8JXH - chains B and Q of the 5 polymer chains in the assembly; structure by electron microscopy, 3.50 A resolution.

== Chain B ==
Protein: LDL receptor related protein 2
Source organism: Rattus norvegicus
UniProtKB: A0A0G2K9W7 (A0A0G2K9W7_RAT); numbering as in UniProt (aligned over 1-4660)
Sequence (4660 residues; each row starts with the number of its first residue):
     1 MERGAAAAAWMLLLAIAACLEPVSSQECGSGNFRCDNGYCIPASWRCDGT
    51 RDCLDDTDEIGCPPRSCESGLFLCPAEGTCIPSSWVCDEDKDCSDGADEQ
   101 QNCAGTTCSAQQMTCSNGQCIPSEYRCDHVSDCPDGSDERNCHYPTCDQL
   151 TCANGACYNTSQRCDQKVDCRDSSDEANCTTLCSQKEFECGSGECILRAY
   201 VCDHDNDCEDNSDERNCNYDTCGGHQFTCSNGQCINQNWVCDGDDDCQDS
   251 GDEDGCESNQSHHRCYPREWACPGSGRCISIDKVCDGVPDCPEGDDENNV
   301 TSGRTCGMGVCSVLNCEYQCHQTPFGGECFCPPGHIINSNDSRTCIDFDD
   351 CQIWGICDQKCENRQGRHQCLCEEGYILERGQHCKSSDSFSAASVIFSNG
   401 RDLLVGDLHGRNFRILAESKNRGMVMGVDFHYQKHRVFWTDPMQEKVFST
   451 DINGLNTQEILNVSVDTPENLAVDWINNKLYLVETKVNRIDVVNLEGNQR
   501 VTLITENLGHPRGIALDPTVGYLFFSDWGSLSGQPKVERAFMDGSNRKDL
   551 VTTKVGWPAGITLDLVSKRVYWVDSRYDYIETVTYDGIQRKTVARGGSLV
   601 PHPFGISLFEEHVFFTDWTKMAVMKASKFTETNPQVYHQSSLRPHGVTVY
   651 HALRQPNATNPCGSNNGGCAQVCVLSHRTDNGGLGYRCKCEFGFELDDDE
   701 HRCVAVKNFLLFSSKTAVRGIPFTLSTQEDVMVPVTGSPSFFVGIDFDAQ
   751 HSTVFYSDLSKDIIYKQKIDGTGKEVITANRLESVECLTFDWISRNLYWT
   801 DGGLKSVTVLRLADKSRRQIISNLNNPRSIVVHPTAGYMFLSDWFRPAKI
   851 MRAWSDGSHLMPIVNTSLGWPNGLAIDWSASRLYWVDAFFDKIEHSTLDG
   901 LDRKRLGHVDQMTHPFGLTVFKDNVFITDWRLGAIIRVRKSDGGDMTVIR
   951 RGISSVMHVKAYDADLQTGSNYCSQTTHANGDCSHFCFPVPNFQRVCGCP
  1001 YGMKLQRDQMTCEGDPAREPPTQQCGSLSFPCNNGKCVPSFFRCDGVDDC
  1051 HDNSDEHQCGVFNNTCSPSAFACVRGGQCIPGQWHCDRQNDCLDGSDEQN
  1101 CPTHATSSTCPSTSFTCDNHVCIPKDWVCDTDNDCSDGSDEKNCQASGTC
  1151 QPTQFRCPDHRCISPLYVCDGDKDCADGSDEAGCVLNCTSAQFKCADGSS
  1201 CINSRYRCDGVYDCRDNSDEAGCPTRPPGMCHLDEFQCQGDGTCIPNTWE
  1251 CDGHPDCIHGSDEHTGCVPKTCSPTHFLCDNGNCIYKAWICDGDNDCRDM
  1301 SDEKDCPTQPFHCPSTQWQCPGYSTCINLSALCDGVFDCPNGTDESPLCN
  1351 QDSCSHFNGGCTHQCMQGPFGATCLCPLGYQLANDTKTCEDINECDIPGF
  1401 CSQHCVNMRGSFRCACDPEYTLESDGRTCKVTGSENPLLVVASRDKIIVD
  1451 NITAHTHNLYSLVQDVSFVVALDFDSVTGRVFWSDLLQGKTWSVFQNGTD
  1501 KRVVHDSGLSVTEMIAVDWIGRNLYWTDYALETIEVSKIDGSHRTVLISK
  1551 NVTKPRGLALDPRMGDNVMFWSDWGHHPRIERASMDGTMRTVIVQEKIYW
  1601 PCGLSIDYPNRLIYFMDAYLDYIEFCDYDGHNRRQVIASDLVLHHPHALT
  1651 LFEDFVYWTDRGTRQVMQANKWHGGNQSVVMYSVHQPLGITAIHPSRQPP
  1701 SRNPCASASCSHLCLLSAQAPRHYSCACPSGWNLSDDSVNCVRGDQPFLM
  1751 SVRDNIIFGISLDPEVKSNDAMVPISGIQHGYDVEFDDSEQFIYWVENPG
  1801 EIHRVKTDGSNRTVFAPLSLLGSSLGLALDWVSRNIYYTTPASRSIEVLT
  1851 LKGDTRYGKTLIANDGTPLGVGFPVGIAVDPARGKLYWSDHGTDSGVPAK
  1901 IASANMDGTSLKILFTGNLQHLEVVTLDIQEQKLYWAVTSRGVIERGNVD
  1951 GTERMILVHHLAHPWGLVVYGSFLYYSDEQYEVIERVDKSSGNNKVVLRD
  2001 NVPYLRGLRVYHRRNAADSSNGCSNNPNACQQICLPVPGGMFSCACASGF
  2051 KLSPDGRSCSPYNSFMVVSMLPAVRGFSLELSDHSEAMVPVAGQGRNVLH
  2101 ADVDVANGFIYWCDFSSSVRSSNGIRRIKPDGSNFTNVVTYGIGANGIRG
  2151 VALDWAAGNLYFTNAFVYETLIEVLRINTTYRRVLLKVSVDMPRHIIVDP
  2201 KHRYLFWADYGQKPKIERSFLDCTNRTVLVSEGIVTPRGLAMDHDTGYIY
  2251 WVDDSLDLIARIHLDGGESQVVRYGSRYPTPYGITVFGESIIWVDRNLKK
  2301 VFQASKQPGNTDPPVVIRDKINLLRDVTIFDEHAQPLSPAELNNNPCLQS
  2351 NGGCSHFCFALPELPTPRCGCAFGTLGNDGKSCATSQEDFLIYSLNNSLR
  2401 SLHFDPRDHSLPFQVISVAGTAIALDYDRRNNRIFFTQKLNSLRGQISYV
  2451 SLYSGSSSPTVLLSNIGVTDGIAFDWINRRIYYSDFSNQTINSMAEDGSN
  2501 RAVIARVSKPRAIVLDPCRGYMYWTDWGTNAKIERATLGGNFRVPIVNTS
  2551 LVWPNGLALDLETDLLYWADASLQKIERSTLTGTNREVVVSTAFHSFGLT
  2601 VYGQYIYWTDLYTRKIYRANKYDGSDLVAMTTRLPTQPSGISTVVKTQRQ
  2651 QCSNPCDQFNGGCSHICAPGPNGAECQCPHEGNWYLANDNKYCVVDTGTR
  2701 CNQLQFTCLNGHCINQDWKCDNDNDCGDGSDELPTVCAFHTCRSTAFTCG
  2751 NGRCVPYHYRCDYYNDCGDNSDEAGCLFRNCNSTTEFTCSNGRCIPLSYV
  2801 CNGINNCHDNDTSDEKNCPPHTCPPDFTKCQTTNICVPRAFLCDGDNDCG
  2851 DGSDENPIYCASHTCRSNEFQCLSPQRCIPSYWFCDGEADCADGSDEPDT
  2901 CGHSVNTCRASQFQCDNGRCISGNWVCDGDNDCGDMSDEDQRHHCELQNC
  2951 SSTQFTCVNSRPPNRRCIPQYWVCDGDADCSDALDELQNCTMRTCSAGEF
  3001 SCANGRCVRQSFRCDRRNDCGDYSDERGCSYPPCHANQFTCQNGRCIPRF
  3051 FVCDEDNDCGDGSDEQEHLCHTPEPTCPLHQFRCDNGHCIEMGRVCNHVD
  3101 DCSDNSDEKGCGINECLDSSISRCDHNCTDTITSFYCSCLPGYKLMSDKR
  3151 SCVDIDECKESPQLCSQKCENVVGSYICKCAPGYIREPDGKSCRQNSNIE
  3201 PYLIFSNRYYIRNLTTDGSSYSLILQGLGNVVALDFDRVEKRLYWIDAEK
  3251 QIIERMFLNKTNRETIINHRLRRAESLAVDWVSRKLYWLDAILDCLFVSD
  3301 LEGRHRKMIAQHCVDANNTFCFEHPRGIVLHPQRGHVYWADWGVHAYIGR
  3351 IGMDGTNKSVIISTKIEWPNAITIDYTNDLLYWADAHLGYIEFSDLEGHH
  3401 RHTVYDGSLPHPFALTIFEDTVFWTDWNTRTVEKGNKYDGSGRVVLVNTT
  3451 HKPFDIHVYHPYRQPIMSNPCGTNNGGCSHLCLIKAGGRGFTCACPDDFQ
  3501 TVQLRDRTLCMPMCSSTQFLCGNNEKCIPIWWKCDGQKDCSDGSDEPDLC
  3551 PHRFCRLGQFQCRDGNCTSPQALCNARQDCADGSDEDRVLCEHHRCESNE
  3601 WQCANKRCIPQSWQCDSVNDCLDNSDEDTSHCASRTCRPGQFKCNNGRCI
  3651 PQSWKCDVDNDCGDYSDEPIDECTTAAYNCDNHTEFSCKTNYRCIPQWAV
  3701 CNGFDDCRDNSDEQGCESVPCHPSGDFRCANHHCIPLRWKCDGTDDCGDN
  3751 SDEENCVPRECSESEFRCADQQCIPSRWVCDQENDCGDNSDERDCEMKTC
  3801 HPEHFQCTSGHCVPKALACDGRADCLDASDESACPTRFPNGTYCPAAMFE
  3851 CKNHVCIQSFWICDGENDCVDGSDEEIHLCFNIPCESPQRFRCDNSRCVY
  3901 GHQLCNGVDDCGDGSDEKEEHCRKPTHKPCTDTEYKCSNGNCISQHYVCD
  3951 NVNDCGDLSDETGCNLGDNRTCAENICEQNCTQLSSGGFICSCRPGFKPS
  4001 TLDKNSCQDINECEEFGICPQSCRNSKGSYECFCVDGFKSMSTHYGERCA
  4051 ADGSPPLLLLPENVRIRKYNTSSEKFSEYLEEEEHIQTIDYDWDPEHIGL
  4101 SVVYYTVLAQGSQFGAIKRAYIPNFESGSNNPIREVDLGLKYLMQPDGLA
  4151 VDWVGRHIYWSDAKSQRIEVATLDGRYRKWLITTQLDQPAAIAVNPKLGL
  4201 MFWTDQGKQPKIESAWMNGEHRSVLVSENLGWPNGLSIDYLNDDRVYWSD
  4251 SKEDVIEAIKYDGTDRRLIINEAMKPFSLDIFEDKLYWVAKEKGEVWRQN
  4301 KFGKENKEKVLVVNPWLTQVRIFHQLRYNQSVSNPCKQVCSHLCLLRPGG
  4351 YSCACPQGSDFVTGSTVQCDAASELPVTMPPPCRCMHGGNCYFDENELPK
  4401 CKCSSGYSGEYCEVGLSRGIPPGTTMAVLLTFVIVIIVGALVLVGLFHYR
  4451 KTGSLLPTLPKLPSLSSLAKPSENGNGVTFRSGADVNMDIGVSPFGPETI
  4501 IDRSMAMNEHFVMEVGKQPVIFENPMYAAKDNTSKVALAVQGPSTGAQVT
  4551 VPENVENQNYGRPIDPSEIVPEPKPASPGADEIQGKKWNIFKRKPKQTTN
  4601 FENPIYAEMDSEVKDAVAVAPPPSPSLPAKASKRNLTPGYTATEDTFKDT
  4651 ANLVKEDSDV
Not modelled in the structure: 1-185, 1315-3164, 3202-4660
Disulfide bonds: C190-C208, C202-C217, C222-C234, C229-C247, C241-C256, C265-C278, C272-C291, C285-C306, C311-C320, C316-C329, C331-C345, C351-C361, C357-C370, C372-C384, C662-C673, C669-C688, C690-C703, C973-C987, C983-C997, C999-C1012, C1025-C1037, C1032-C1050, C1044-C1059, C1066-C1079, C1073-C1092, C1086-C1101, C1110-C1122, C1117-C1135, C1129-C1144, C1150-C1162, C1157-C1175, C1169-C1184, C1188-C1201, C1195-C1214, C1208-C1223, C1231-C1244, C1238-C1257, C1251-C1267, C1272-C1284, C1279-C1297, C3165-C3178, C3180-C3193
Covalently attached groups: 2-acetamido-2-deoxy-alpha-D-galactopyranose (A2G) linked to T221, T1022, T1065, T1103, T1225, T1271; N-acetylglucosamine (NAG) linked to N340, N462, N657, N865, N1064, N1187
Metal / ion sites: Ca2+ site 1: Y200, D203, D205, D207, D213, E214; Ca2+ site 2: W239, D242, D244, D246, D252, E253; Ca2+ site 3: K283, D286, V288, D290, D296, E297; Ca2+ site 4: S575, D578, P601, T1131; Ca2+ site 5: A888, D891, T913; Ca2+ site 6: F1042, D1045, V1047, D1049, D1055, E1056; Ca2+ site 7: W1084, D1087, Q1089, D1091, D1097, E1098; Ca2+ site 8: W1127, D1130, D1132, D1134, D1140, E1141; Ca2+ site 9: Y1167, D1170, D1172, D1174, D1180, E1181; Ca2+ site 10: Y1206, D1209, V1211, D1213, D1219, E1220; Ca2+ site 11: W1249, D1252, H1254, D1256, D1262, E1263; Ca2+ site 12: W1289, D1292, D1294, D1296, D1302, E1303

== Chain Q ==
Protein: unclear peptide
Source organism: Rattus norvegicus
Sequence (6 residues; each row starts with the number of its first residue; X marks 6 residues of unknown identity (built as UNK)):
     1 XXXXXX

== Chain B / chain Q interface ==
Chain B side of the interface, 9 residues: M424, M426, M443, R512, W528, W557, H602, W618, H645

== Overview ==
No residue of chain B is in contact with chain Q. N-acetylglucosamine is covalently linked to N340(B),
N462(B), N657(B), N865(B), N1064(B) and N1187(B). Covalently linked
2-acetamido-2-deoxy-alpha-D-galactopyranose: at T221(B), T1022(B), T1065(B), T1103(B), T1225(B) and T1271(B).
Chain B is LDL receptor related protein 2 and chain Q is unclear peptide, both from Rattus norvegicus; the
structure, rat megalin RAP complex wingA, was determined by electron microscopy, deposited together with 8JUT,
8JUU, 8JX8, 8JX9, 8JXA, 8JXB and 5 further entries.
